PDB entry 6IFZ | electron microscopy, 3.58 A resolution | chains E and J of the 10 polymer chains in the assembly

Chain E:
Protein: Type III-A CRISPR-associated RAMP protein Csm3
From: Streptococcus thermophilus ND03
Reference sequence: A0A2U2M035 (A0A2U2M035_STRTR); numbering as in UniProt (aligned over 1-220)
Chain sequence (220 residues; row label = number of the first residue in the row):
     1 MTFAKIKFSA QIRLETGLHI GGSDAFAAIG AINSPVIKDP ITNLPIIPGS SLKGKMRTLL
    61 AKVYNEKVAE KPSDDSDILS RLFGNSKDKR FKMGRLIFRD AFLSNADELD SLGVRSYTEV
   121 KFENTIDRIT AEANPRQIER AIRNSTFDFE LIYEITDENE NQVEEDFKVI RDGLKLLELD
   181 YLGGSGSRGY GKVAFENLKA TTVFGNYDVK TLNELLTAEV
Disordered / not traced: 1, 67-75, 218-220
Sequence notes: engineered mutation Asn-33 (Asp in A0A2U2M035)

Chain J:
Molecule: CTR2
Sequence (50 nucleotides; numbered 1 to 50; the number before each row is that of its first residue):
     1 GGUAGGAAUG GGUAAUUAUA GCGAGCUAGA AAGCCAAAGG AAGUUUUGUC
Disordered / not traced: 1-6, 35-50

Interface between chain E and chain J:
Pairs across the interface (13):
  Ile-29(E) / G29(J)  sugar contact
  Ile-29(E) / A30(J)  phosphate contact
  Asn-33(E) / A30(J)  base contact
  Thr-125(E) / A30(J)  base contact
  Glu-132(E) / U27(J)  hydrogen bond to the sugar
  Glu-132(E) / A28(J)  sugar contact
  Ala-133(E) / A28(J)  hydrogen bond to the sugar
  Asn-134(E) / A28(J)  sugar contact
  Asn-134(E) / A30(J)  hydrogen bond to the sugar
  Pro-135(E) / A28(J)  base contact
  Pro-135(E) / G29(J)  sugar contact
  Pro-135(E) / A30(J)  sugar contact
  Arg-136(E) / A30(J)  base contact
Interface residues without a listed pair, chain E (9 interface residues in all): Phe-122
Interface residues without a listed pair, chain J (5 interface residues in all): A31

In short:
9 residues of chain E face 5 of chain J across their interface, with 3 hydrogen bonds. Polar pairs include
Glu-132(E)/U27(J), Ala-133(E)/A28(J) and Asn-134(E)/A30(J).
Here chain E is Type III-A CRISPR-associated RAMP protein Csm3 (Streptococcus thermophilus ND03) and chain J
is CTR2. Entry 6IFZ (Type III-A Csm complex, Cryo-EM structure of Csm-CTR2-ssDNA complex) was determined by
electron microscopy (same publication as 6IFK, 6IFL, 6IFN, 6IFR, 6IFU, 6IFY and 6IG0).
